PDB entry 5LPD | X-ray diffraction, 1.50 A resolution | chains L and H of the 3 polymer chains in the assembly

# Chain L
Protein: Thrombin light chain
Organism: Homo sapiens
Notes: EC 3.4.21.5
UniProtKB: P00734 (THRB_HUMAN); the construct lacks a stretch of the UniProt sequence, so the offset changes along the chain: -4 to 0 = UniProt 328-332; 1-14 = UniProt 336-349; 15-17 = UniProt 361-363
Amino-acid sequence (36 residues; row label = number of the first residue in the row; a row labelled like 14A-14K holds insertion residues (14A, then the next letters in order); numbers below 1 keep their minus sign (Thr-4 is residue -4)):
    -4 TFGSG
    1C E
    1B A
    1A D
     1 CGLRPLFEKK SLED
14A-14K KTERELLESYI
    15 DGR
Disordered / not traced: -4 to 0
Curated features (UniProtKB/Swiss-Prot):
  - site: Arg17 (Cleavage)

# Chain H
Protein: Thrombin heavy chain
Organism: Homo sapiens
Notes: EC 3.4.21.5
UniProtKB: P00734 (THRB_HUMAN); the construct lacks a stretch of the UniProt sequence and is renumbered around it, so the offset changes along the chain: 16-36 = UniProt 364-384; 37-60 = UniProt 386-409; 61-77 = UniProt 419-435; 78-97 = UniProt 437-456; 7 more segments
Amino-acid sequence (259 residues; numbered 16 to 247 plus 29 insertion-coded residues; 2 numbers in that range are skipped by the numbering (no residue carries them; nothing is unmodelled there); the number before each row is that of its first residue; a row labelled like 60A-60I holds insertion residues (60A, then the next letters in order)):
    16 IVEGSDAEIG MSPWQVMLFR K
   36A S
    37 PQELLCGASL ISDRWVLTAA HCLL
60A-60I YPPWDKNFT
    61 ENDLLVRIGK HSRTRYE
   77A R
    78 NIEKISMLEK IYIHPRYNWR
   97A E
    98 NLDRDIALMK LKKPVAFSDY IHPVCLPDRE TA
129A-129C ASL
   130 LQAGYKGRVT GWGNLKETW
148A-148F TANVGK
   150 GQPSVLQVVN LPIVERPVCK DSTRIRITDN MFCAG
  184A Y
   185 KP
186A-186D DEGK
   187 RGDACEGDSG GPFVMKSP
204A-204B FN
   205 NRWYQMGIVS WGE
   219 GCD
  221A R
   222 DGKYGFYTHV FRLKKWIQKV IDQFGE
Disordered / not traced: 148A-148F, 246-247
Curated features (UniProtKB/Swiss-Prot):
  - region: Ala183 to Val200 (High affinity receptor-binding region which is also known as the TP508 peptide)
  - active site (Charge relay system): His57, Asp102, Ser195
  - glycosylation: Asn60G (N-linked (GlcNAc...) (complex) asparagine)
Cystine bridges: Cys42-Cys58, Cys168-Cys182, Cys191-Cys220
Metal / ion sites: Na+ site 1: Lys169, Thr172, Phe204A; Na+ site 2: Arg221A, Lys224
Ligand contacts:
  - 71U ((2S)-N-[[2-(aminomethyl)-5-chloranyl-phenyl]methyl]-1-[(2R)-2-azanyl-3-cyclohexyl-propanoyl]pyrrolidine-2-carboxamide): His57, Tyr60A, Trp60D, Glu97A, Asn98, Leu99, Ile174, Asp189, Ala190, Cys191, Glu192, Ser195, Val213, Ser214, Trp215, Gly216, Glu217, Gly219, Cys220, Gly226, Phe227, Tyr228
  - N-acetylglucosamine (NAG; 2-acetamido-2-deoxy-beta-D-glucopyranose): Leu60, Pro60B, Asn60G, Trp96

# Chain L / chain H interface
Cross-chain cystine bridges: Cys1(L)-Cys122(H)
Pairs across the interface (60; chain L residue first):
  Cys1(L) - Pro120(H)
  Cys1(L) - Val121(H)
  Cys1(L) - Cys122(H)  disulfide
  Cys1(L) - Arg206(H)  hydrogen bond (backbone-side chain)
  Asp1A(L) - His119(H)  salt bridge
  Asp1A(L) - Arg206(H)
  Ala1B(L) - Arg206(H)  hydrogen bond (backbone-side chain)
  Gly2(L) - Trp29(H)
  Gly2(L) - Pro120(H)  hydrogen bond (backbone-backbone)
  Gly2(L) - Cys122(H)
  Gly2(L) - Arg206(H)
  Gly2(L) - Trp207(H)  hydrogen bond (backbone-backbone)
  Leu3(L) - His119(H)  hydrogen bond (backbone-side chain)
  Leu3(L) - Asn205(H)
  Leu3(L) - Arg206(H)
  Arg4(L) - Gly25(H)
  Arg4(L) - Met26(H)  hydrogen bond (side chain-backbone)
  Arg4(L) - Pro28(H)
  Arg4(L) - Trp29(H)
  Arg4(L) - Arg137(H)
  Arg4(L) - Trp207(H)
  Pro5(L) - Ser115(H)
  Pro5(L) - Asp116(H)
  Pro5(L) - His119(H)
  Leu6(L) - Ile24(H)
  Leu6(L) - Asp116(H)
  Phe7(L) - Glu23(H)
  Phe7(L) - Ile24(H)
  Phe7(L) - Gly25(H)
  Phe7(L) - Met26(H)  hydrophobic
  Glu8(L) - Lys202(H)  salt bridge
  Glu8(L) - Asn205(H)
  Glu8(L) - Trp207(H)  hydrogen bond
  Asp14(L) - Glu23(H)
  Asp14(L) - Met26(H)
  Asp14(L) - Arg137(H)  salt bridge
  Asp14(L) - Trp207(H)
  Lys14A(L) - Glu23(H)  hydrogen bond (backbone-side chain)
  Thr14B(L) - Arg137(H)  hydrogen bond
  Thr14B(L) - Asn159(H)  hydrogen bond
  Glu14C(L) - Arg137(H)
  Glu14C(L) - Lys202(H)  salt bridge
  Glu14E(L) - Lys135(H)  salt bridge
  Glu14E(L) - Asn159(H)  hydrogen bond
  Glu14E(L) - Tyr184A(H)  hydrogen bond
  Leu14F(L) - Lys135(H)
  Leu14F(L) - Gly136(H)
  Leu14F(L) - Asn159(H)
  Leu14F(L) - Trp207(H)  hydrophobic
  Leu14G(L) - Pro204(H)  hydrophobic
  Ser14I(L) - Gly133(H)
  Ser14I(L) - Tyr134(H)
  Ser14I(L) - Lys135(H)  hydrogen bond (side chain-backbone)
  Tyr14J(L) - Tyr134(H)  hydrophobic
  Tyr14J(L) - Lys135(H)  hydrogen bond (side chain-backbone)
  Tyr14J(L) - Met201(H)
  Tyr14J(L) - Lys202(H)
  Tyr14J(L) - Pro204(H)
  Ile14K(L) - Tyr134(H)  hydrogen bond (backbone-side chain)
  Asp15(L) - Tyr134(H)  hydrogen bond (backbone-side chain)
Also at the interface, not in a pair above, chain L (22 interface residues in all): Glu1C
Also at the interface, not in a pair above, chain H (29 interface residues in all): Tyr117, Gln131, Lys186D, Phe204A

# Summary
22 residues of chain L face 29 of chain H across their interface; the contacts include 1 disulfide bond, 16
hydrogen bonds and 5 salt bridges. Among the polar pairs are Asp1A(L)-His119(H), Glu8(L)-Lys202(H) and
Glu14E(L)-Lys135(H). Chain H binds compound 71U.
Here chain L is Thrombin light chain and chain H is Thrombin heavy chain, both from Homo sapiens. Entry 5LPD
(Thrombin in complex with (S)-1-((R)-2-amino-3-cyclohexylpropanoyl)-N-(2-(aminomethyl)-5-chlorobenzyl)
pyrrolidine-2-carboxamide) was determined by X-ray diffraction, deposited together with 6ROT, 6GBW, 5LCE, 5JZY
and 5JFD.
